Entry 7XFC (electron microscopy, 2.90 A resolution); this record covers chains A and I of the 10 polymer chains in the assembly.

[Chain A]
Protein: Histone H3.2
Organism: Xenopus laevis
UniProtKB: P84233 (H32_XENLA); residues 0-135 here correspond to UniProt positions 1-136 (UniProt number = residue number + 1)
Amino-acid sequence (136 residues; row label = number of the first residue in the row; numbering starts at 0):
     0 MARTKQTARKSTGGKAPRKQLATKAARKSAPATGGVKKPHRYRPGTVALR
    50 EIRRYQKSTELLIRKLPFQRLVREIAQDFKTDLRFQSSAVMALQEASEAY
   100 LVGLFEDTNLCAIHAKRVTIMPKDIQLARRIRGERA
Disordered / not traced: 0-37, 134-135
Curated features (UniProtKB/Swiss-Prot):
  - modified residue: Arg2 (Asymmetric dimethylarginine), Thr3 (Phosphothreonine), Lys4 (Allysine), Gln5 (5-glutamyl dopamine), Thr6 (Phosphothreonine), Arg8 (Citrulline), Lys9 (N6,N6,N6-trimethyllysine), Ser10 (ADP-ribosylserine), Thr11 (Phosphothreonine), Lys14 (N6-(2-hydroxyisobutyryl)lysine), Arg17 (Asymmetric dimethylarginine), Lys18 (N6-(2-hydroxyisobutyryl)lysine), Lys23 (N6-(2-hydroxyisobutyryl)lysine), Arg26 (Citrulline), Lys27 (N6,N6,N6-trimethyllysine), Ser28 (ADP-ribosylserine), Lys36 (N6,N6,N6-trimethyllysine), Lys37 (N6-methyllysine), Tyr41 (Phosphotyrosine), Lys56 (N6,N6,N6-trimethyllysine) and 8 more in UniProt
  - lipidation: Cys110 (S-palmitoyl cysteine)

[Chain I]
Molecule: 152-nt DNA strand
Organism: Xenopus laevis
Sequence (152 nucleotides; each row starts with the number of its first residue; numbers below 1 keep their minus sign (DA-77 is residue -77)):
   -77 ATGCACAGGATGTATATATCTGACACGTGCCTGGAGACTAGGGAGTAITC
   -27 CCCTTGGCGGTTAAAACGCGGGGGACAGCGCGTACGTGCGTTTAAGCGGT
    23 GCTAGAGCTGTCTACGACCAATTGAGCGGCCTCGGCACCGGGATTCTCCA
    73 GG
Disordered / not traced: -77 to -71, 73-74

[How chain A and chain I interact]
Residue-residue contacts - 24 pairs, chain A then chain I:
  Arg40(A) - DG-8(I)  base contact
  Arg40(A) - DC71(I)  phosphate contact
  Tyr41(A) - DT69(I)  phosphate contact
  Tyr41(A) - DC70(I)  sugar contact
  Arg42(A) - DG-5(I)  salt bridge to the phosphate
  Arg42(A) - DC70(I)  phosphate contact
  Pro43(A) - DG-5(I)  phosphate contact
  Thr45(A) - DC70(I)  hydrogen bond to the phosphate
  Arg63(A) - DA-14(I)  sugar contact
  Arg63(A) - DA-13(I)  salt bridge to the phosphate
  Arg72(A) - DT-23(I)  salt bridge to the phosphate
  Arg83(A) - DT-24(I)  base contact
  Arg83(A) - DT-23(I)  hydrogen bond to the sugar
  Phe84(A) - DT-24(I)  phosphate contact
  Phe84(A) - DT-23(I)  hydrogen bond to the phosphate
  Gln85(A) - DT-24(I)  phosphate contact
  Lys115(A) - DA-3(I)  phosphate contact
  Arg116(A) - DA-3(I)  phosphate contact
  Arg116(A) - DC-2(I)  phosphate contact
  Val117(A) - DA-3(I)  hydrogen bond to the phosphate
  Thr118(A) - DG-4(I)  phosphate contact
  Thr118(A) - DA-3(I)  hydrogen bond to the phosphate
  Met120(A) - DC-2(I)  phosphate contact
  Lys122(A) - DC-2(I)  salt bridge to the phosphate
Other interface residues (no listed pair), chain A (17 interface residues in all): Ser86

[In short]
Chain A and chain I form an interface of 17 and 12 residues respectively; the contacts include 5 hydrogen
bonds and 4 salt bridges. Polar contacts include Arg83(A)-DT-23(I), Thr45(A)-DC70(I) and Phe84(A)-DT-23(I).
Chain A is Histone H3.2 and chain I is a 152-nt DNA strand, both from Xenopus laevis; the structure, Structure
of nucleosome-DI complex (-30I, Apo state), was determined by electron microscopy, deposited together with
7XFH, 7XFI, 7XFJ, 7XFL, 7XFM and 7XFN.
